8R8D - chains B and E of the 6 polymer chains in the assembly; structure by electron microscopy, 2.60 A resolution.

Chain B:
Protein: Coagulation factor XII
Organism: Homo sapiens
UniProt: P00748 (FA12_HUMAN); the construct lacks a stretch of the UniProt sequence and is renumbered around it, so the offset changes along the chain: 16-34 = UniProt 373-391; 37-60 = UniProt 392-415; 61-109 = UniProt 420-468; 110-169 = UniProt 474-533; 6 more segments
Amino-acid sequence (247 residues; each row starts with the number of its first residue; note: 8 numbers in that range are skipped by the numbering (no residue carries them; nothing is unmodelled there); a row labelled like 60A-60D holds insertion residues (60A, then the next letters in order)):
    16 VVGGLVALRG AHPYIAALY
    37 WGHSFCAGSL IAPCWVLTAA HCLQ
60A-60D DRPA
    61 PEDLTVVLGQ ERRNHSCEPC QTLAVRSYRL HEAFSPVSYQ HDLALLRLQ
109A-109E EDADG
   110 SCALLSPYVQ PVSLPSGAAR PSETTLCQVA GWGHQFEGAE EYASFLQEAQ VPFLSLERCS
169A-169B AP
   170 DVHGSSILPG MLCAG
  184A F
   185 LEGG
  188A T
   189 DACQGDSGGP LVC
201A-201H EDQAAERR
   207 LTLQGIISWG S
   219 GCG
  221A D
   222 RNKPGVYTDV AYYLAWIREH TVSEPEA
Not modelled in the structure: 125-134, 201A-201H, 244-248
Differences from the reference sequence: conflict Ser122 (Cys486 in P00748); expression tag (245-248)
Cystine bridges: Cys42-Cys58, Cys50-Cys111, Cys77-Cys80, Cys136-Cys201, Cys168-Cys182, Cys191-Cys220
Covalently attached groups: glycan linked to Asn74

Chain E:
Protein: Garadacimab heavy chain variable region
Organism: Homo sapiens
Amino-acid sequence (234 residues; row label = number of the first residue in the row):
     1 EVQLLESGGG LVQPGGSLRL SCAASGFTFS KYIMQWVRQA PGKGLEWVSG IDIPTKGTVY
    61 ADSVKGRFTI SRDNSKNTLY LQMNSLRAED TAVYYCARAL PRSGYLISPH YYYYALDVWG
   121 QGTTVTVSSA STKGPSVFPL APCSRSTSES TAALGCLVKD YFPEPVTVSW NSGALTSGVH
   181 TFPAVLQSSG LYSLSSVVTV PSSSLGTKTY TCNVDHKPSN TKVDKRVESK YGPP
Not modelled in the structure: 1, 130-234
Cystine bridges: Cys22-Cys96

How chain B and chain E interact:
Residue-residue contacts - 37 pairs, chain B then chain E:
  His57(B) with Ser103(E); Gly104(E)
  Gln60(B) with Pro54(E); Thr55(E), hydrogen bond (backbone-backbone); Arg102(E), hydrogen bond (side chain-backbone); Ser103(E), hydrogen bond (side chain-backbone)
  Arg60B(B) with Thr55(E); Lys56(E), hydrogen bond (side chain-backbone); Gly57(E)
  Phe94(B) with Thr55(E)
  Pro96(B) with Pro54(E); Arg102(E); Tyr114(E)
  Val97(B) with Arg102(E), hydrogen bond (backbone-side chain); Tyr114(E), hydrophobic
  Ser98(B) with Arg102(E)
  Tyr99(B) with Arg102(E); Ser103(E), hydrogen bond (side chain-backbone); Gly104(E), hydrogen bond (side chain-backbone)
  Asp189(B) with Tyr105(E)
  Ala190(B) with Tyr105(E), hydrogen bond (backbone-side chain)
  Cys191(B) with Tyr105(E)
  Gln192(B) with Tyr105(E), hydrogen bond (side chain-backbone); Leu106(E)
  Ser195(B) with Tyr105(E)
  Ile213(B) with Tyr105(E), hydrophobic
  Trp215(B) with Arg102(E); Tyr105(E); Ile107(E), hydrophobic
  Gly216(B) with Tyr105(E), hydrogen bond (backbone-backbone); Leu106(E); Ile107(E), hydrogen bond (backbone-backbone)
  Ser217(B) with Ile107(E)
  Gly219(B) with Tyr105(E); Leu106(E)
  Cys220(B) with Leu106(E), hydrophobic
  Gly226(B) with Tyr105(E)
Also at the interface, not in a pair above, chain B (22 interface residues in all): Leu90, Ser214

Summary:
22 residues of chain B and 11 residues of chain E are in contact; the contacts include 11 hydrogen bonds.
Polar contacts include Arg60B(B)-Lys56(E), Gln60(B)-Arg102(E) and Gln60(B)-Ser103(E).
Here chain B is Coagulation factor XII and chain E is Garadacimab heavy chain variable region, both from Homo
sapiens. Entry 8R8D (Cryo-EM structure of coagulation factor beta-XIIa in complex with the garadacimab Fab
fragment (symmetric dimer)) was determined by electron microscopy.
